Entry 9IF9 (X-ray diffraction, 2.55 A resolution); this record covers chains A and C.

Chain A:
Protein: E3 ubiquitin-protein ligase pellino homolog 1
From: Homo sapiens
Notes: EC 2.3.2.27
Reference sequence: Q96FA3 (PELI1_HUMAN); residue numbers follow UniProt; this construct covers 13-263
Amino-acid sequence (251 residues; each row starts with the number of its first residue):
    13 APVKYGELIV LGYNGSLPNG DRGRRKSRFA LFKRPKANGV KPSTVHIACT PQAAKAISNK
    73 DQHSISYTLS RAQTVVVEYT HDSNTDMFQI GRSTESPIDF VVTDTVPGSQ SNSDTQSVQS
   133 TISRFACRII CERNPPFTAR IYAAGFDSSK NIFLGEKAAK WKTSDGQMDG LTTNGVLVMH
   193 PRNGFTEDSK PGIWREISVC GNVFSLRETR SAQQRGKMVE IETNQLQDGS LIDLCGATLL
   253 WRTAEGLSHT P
Disordered / not traced: 33-37, 118-129, 197-202, 256-263
Swiss-Prot annotation at these positions:
  - modified residue: Ser121 (Phosphoserine), Thr127 (Phosphothreonine)
  - mutagenesis: Arg104 (R104A: Loss of ability to ubiquitinate RIPK3. Loss of interaction with RIPK1, IRAK1 and RIPK3), Ser121 (S121A: Decreased phosphorylation by ATM in response to DNA damage; when associated with A-127), Thr127 (T127A: Decreased phosphorylation by ATM in response to DNA damage; when associated with A-121)
Reported in the primary citation:
  - specificity-determining residues: Arg222

Chain C:
Protein: Mediator of DNA damage checkpoint protein 1
Notes: engineered mutation(s): A1 Y2
Reference sequence: Q14676 (MDC1_HUMAN); residues 3-11 here correspond to UniProt positions 761-769 (UniProt number = residue number + 758)
Amino-acid sequence (11 residues; numbered 1 to 11; the number before each row is that of its first residue):
     1 AYEDSETQPF D
Construct notes: expression tag (1-2)
Modified / non-standard residues: Thr7 (phosphothreonine; TPO)

Chain A / chain C interface:
Pairs across the interface (36; chain A residue first):
  Arg104(A) - Tyr2(C)  hydrogen bond (side chain-backbone)
  Arg104(A) - Glu3(C)
  Arg104(A) - Ser5(C)  hydrogen bond (side chain-backbone)
  Arg104(A) - Glu6(C)
  Arg104(A) - Thr7(C)
  Ser105(A) - Glu3(C)
  Thr106(A) - Glu3(C)
  Thr115(A) - Tyr2(C)
  Asp116(A) - Tyr2(C)  hydrogen bond (backbone-side chain)
  Val130(A) - Tyr2(C)
  Val130(A) - Ser5(C)
  Gln131(A) - Gln8(C)  hydrogen bond
  Ser132(A) - Tyr2(C)  hydrogen bond
  Ser132(A) - Glu6(C)
  Ser132(A) - Thr7(C)
  Ser132(A) - Gln8(C)  hydrogen bond (backbone-backbone)
  Thr133(A) - Thr7(C)
  Thr133(A) - Gln8(C)
  Ile134(A) - Thr7(C)
  Ser135(A) - Thr7(C)
  Arg136(A) - Glu3(C)
  Arg136(A) - Asp4(C)
  Arg136(A) - Ser5(C)  hydrogen bond (side chain-backbone)
  Arg136(A) - Glu6(C)
  Arg136(A) - Thr7(C)
  Asn186(A) - Thr7(C)
  Asn186(A) - Gln8(C)  hydrogen bond (side chain-backbone)
  Asn186(A) - Pro9(C)
  Asn186(A) - Phe10(C)  hydrogen bond (side chain-backbone)
  Thr221(A) - Asp11(C)
  Arg222(A) - Phe10(C)
  Arg222(A) - Asp11(C)  hydrogen bond (backbone-side chain)
  Ser223(A) - Pro9(C)
  Ser223(A) - Phe10(C)  hydrogen bond (side chain-backbone)
  Ser223(A) - Asp11(C)  hydrogen bond (backbone-side chain)
  Ala224(A) - Asp11(C)
Also at the interface, not in a pair above, chain A (21 interface residues in all): Glu107, Phe137, Thr185, Cys247
Also at the interface, not in a pair above, chain C (11 interface residues in all): Ala1
Interface features reported in the paper:
  - residue pairs: Arg104(A)-Thr7(C) (hydrogen bond), Ser135(A)-Thr7(C) (hydrogen bond), Arg136(A)-Thr7(C) (hydrogen bond), Arg136(A)-Glu6(C), Arg222(A)-Phe10(C), Arg222(A)-Asp11(C)
  - interface residues, chain A: Arg104(A), Asp116(A), Ser132(A), Arg136(A), Asn186(A), Arg222(A), Ser223(A), Cys247(A)

In short:
21 residues of chain A and 11 residues of chain C are in contact, with 12 hydrogen bonds. Polar contacts
include Arg104(A)-Tyr2(C), Arg104(A)-Ser5(C) and Asp116(A)-Tyr2(C). The authors report hydrogen bonds between
Arg104(A) and Thr7(C), Ser135(A) and Thr7(C) and Arg136(A) and Thr7(C); contacts between Arg136(A) and
Glu6(C), Arg222(A) and Phe10(C) and Arg222(A) and Asp11(C). From the paper: interface residues Arg104(A),
Asp116(A) and Ser132(A) among others; the specificity determinant Arg222(A).
Here chain A is E3 ubiquitin-protein ligase pellino homolog 1 (Homo sapiens) and chain C is Mediator of DNA
damage checkpoint protein 1. Entry 9IF9 (Crystal structure of the Pellino 1 FHA domain in complex with a
MDC1-TQxF phosphopeptide) was determined by X-ray diffraction.
